PDB entry 6EO9 | X-ray diffraction, 1.84 A resolution | chains H and I of the 3 polymer chains in the assembly

# Chain H
Molecule: Prothrombin
Organism: Homo sapiens
Notes: EC 3.4.21.5
UniProtKB: P00734 (THRB_HUMAN); the construct lacks a stretch of the UniProt sequence and is renumbered around it, so the offset changes along the chain: 16-36 = UniProt 364-384; 37-60 = UniProt 386-409; 61-77 = UniProt 419-435; 78-97 = UniProt 437-456; 7 more segments
Sequence (259 residues; each row starts with the number of its first residue; note: 3 numbers in that range are skipped by the numbering (no residue carries them; nothing is unmodelled there); a row labelled like 60A-60I holds insertion residues (60A, then the next letters in order)):
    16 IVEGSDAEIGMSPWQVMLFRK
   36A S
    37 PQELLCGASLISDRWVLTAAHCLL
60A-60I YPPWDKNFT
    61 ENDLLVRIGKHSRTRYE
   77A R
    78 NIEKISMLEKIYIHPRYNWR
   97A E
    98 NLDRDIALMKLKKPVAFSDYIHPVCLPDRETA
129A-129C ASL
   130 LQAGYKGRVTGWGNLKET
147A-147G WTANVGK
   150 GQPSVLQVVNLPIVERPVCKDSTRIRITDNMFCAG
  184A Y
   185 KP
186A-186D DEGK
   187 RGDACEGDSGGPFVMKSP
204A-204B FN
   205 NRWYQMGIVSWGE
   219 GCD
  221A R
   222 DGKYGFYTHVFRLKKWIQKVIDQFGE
Not modelled in the structure: 147A-147G, 246-247
Disulfide bonds: Cys42-Cys58, Cys168-Cys182, Cys191-Cys220
Ligand contacts: 2OJ (N-(2-{[5-(5-chlorothiophen-2-yl)-1,2-oxazol-3-yl]methoxy}-6-{3-[(2,3,4,6-tetra-O-acetyl-beta-D-glucopyranosyl)oxy]propoxy}phenyl)-1-(propan-2-yl)piperidine-4-carboxamide): Tyr60A, Trp60D, Glu97A, Leu99, Arg173, Ile174, Asp189, Ala190, Cys191, Glu192, Ser195, Val213, Ser214, Trp215, Gly216, Glu217, Gly219, Cys220, Arg221A, Gly226, Phe227, Tyr228

# Chain I
Molecule: Hirudin variant-2
Organism: Hirudo medicinalis
UniProtKB: P09945 (HIRV2_HIRME); residues 53-64 here correspond to UniProt positions 60-71 (UniProt number = residue number + 7)
Sequence (12 residues; numbered 53 to 64; the number before each row is that of its first residue):
    53 NGDFEEIPEEYL
Not modelled in the structure: 53-55, 64
Modified / non-standard residues: Tyr63 (O-sulfo-L-tyrosine; TYS)

# Chain H / chain I interface
Pairs across the interface (18; chain H residue first):
  Phe34(H) - Phe56(I)  hydrophobic
  Gln38(H) - Phe56(I)
  Gln38(H) - Glu58(I)
  Gln38(H) - Ile59(I)  hydrogen bond (side chain-backbone)
  Leu40(H) - Phe56(I)  hydrophobic
  Leu65(H) - Ile59(I)  hydrophobic
  Arg67(H) - Ile59(I)
  Arg73(H) - Phe56(I)
  Thr74(H) - Phe56(I)
  Thr74(H) - Glu57(I)  hydrogen bond (backbone-backbone)
  Arg75(H) - Glu57(I)
  Tyr76(H) - Glu57(I)  hydrogen bond (backbone-side chain)
  Tyr76(H) - Pro60(I)
  Tyr76(H) - Tyr63(I)
  Glu80(H) - Tyr63(I)
  Lys81(H) - Tyr63(I)
  Ile82(H) - Ile59(I)  hydrophobic
  Ile82(H) - Tyr63(I)
Interface residues without a listed pair, chain H (13 interface residues in all): Met84

# Overview
13 residues of chain H and 6 residues of chain I are in contact; the contacts include 3 hydrogen bonds. Polar
pairs include Gln38(H)-Ile59(I), Tyr76(H)-Glu57(I) and Thr74(H)-Glu57(I). Ligands of chain H: compound 2OJ.
Here chain H is Prothrombin (Homo sapiens) and chain I is Hirudin variant-2 (Hirudo medicinalis). Entry 6EO9
(Crystal structure of thrombin in complex with a novel glucose-conjugated potent inhibitor) was determined by
X-ray diffraction (same publication as 6EO8).
